3IG1 - chains A and B; structure by X-ray diffraction, 2.80 A resolution.

[Chain A]
Protein: HIV-1 Reverse Transcriptase p66 subunit
Source organism: Human immunodeficiency virus type 1 BH10
Notes: EC 2.7.7.49; fragment: p66 subunit, residues 600-1154
UniProt: P03366 (POL_HV1B1); residues 1-555 here correspond to UniProt positions 600-1154 (UniProt number = residue number + 599)
Sequence (555 residues; row label = number of the first residue in the row):
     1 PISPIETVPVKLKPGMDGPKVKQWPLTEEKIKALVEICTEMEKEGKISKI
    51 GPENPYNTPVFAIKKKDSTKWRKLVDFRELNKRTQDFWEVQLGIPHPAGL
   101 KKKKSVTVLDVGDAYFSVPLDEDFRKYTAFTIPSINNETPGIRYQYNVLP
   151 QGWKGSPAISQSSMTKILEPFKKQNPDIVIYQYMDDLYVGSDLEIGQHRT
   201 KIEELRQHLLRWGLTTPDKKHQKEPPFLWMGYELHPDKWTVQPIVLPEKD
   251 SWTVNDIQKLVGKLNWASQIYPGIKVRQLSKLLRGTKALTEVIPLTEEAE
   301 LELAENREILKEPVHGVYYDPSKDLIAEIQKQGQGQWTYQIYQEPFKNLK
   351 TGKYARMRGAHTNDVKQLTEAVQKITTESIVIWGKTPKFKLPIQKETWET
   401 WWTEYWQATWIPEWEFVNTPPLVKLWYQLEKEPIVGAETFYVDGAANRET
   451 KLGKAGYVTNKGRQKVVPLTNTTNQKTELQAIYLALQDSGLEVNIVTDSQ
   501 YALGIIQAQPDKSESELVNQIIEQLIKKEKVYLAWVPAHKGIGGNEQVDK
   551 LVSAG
Disordered / not traced: 1-2, 555
Sequence notes: engineered mutation Ser160 (Phe759 in P03366), Ser280 (Cys879 in P03366)
Metal / ion sites: Mn2+ site 1: Asp443, Glu478, Asp498 (together with beta-thujaplicinol); Mn2+ site 2: Asp443, Asp549 (together with beta-thujaplicinol)
Small-molecule neighbours: beta-thujaplicinol (JTH; 2,7-dihydroxy-4-(propan-2-yl)cyclohepta-2,4,6-trien-1-one): Asp443, Gly444, Glu478, Asp498, Ala538, His539, Asp549
From the paper describing this entry:
  - Mn2+ coordination: Asp443, Glu478, Asp498, Asp549
  - binding site for beta-thujaplicinol: Glu478, Asp498, Ala538, His539, Asp549
  - catalytic residues: Asp443, Glu478, Asp498, Asp549
  - catalytic residues: His539 (citing earlier work)

[Chain B]
Protein: HIV-1 Reverse Transcriptase p51 subunit
Source organism: Human immunodeficiency virus type 1 BH10
Notes: EC 2.7.7.49; fragment: p51 subunit, residues 600-1027
UniProt: P03366 (POL_HV1B1); residues 1-428 here correspond to UniProt positions 600-1027 (UniProt number = residue number + 599)
Sequence (428 residues; numbered 1 to 428; the number before each row is that of its first residue):
     1 PISPIETVPVKLKPGMDGPKVKQWPLTEEKIKALVEICTEMEKEGKISKI
    51 GPENPYNTPVFAIKKKDSTKWRKLVDFRELNKRTQDFWEVQLGIPHPAGL
   101 KKKKSVTVLDVGDAYFSVPLDEDFRKYTAFTIPSINNETPGIRYQYNVLP
   151 QGWKGSPAIFQSSMTKILEPFKKQNPDIVIYQYMDDLYVGSDLEIGQHRT
   201 KIEELRQHLLRWGLTTPDKKHQKEPPFLWMGYELHPDKWTVQPIVLPEKD
   251 SWTVNDIQKLVGKLNWASQIYPGIKVRQLSKLLRGTKALTEVIPLTEEAE
   301 LELAENREILKEPVHGVYYDPSKDLIAEIQKQGQGQWTYQIYQEPFKNLK
   351 TGKYARMRGAHTNDVKQLTEAVQKITTESIVIWGKTPKFKLPIQKETWET
   401 WWTEYWQATWIPEWEFVNTPPLVKLWYQ
Disordered / not traced: 1-6, 90-91, 214-224
Sequence notes: engineered mutation Ser280 (Cys879 in P03366)

[Chain A / chain B interface]
Contacting residue pairs (107; chain A residue first):
  Val8(A) - Glu53(B)
  Pro9(A) - Glu53(B)
  Gln85(A) - Glu53(B)  hydrogen bond (side chain-backbone)
  Asp86(A) - Lys20(B)  salt bridge
  Asp86(A) - Pro55(B)
  Phe87(A) - Pro52(B)
  Trp88(A) - Val21(B)
  Trp88(A) - Pro52(B)  hydrogen bond (backbone-backbone)
  Trp88(A) - Asn54(B)
  Trp88(A) - Pro55(B)
  Trp88(A) - Asn57(B)
  Trp88(A) - Thr131(B)
  Trp88(A) - Arg143(B)
  Val90(A) - Gly141(B)
  Gln91(A) - Gln23(B)
  Gln91(A) - Asn137(B)
  Gly93(A) - Asn137(B)
  Ile94(A) - Asn137(B)
  Pro95(A) - Asn136(B)
  Pro95(A) - Asn137(B)
  His96(A) - Asn136(B)  hydrogen bond (backbone-side chain)
  Gly99(A) - Asn136(B)
  Leu100(A) - Asn136(B)
  Ser162(A) - Pro52(B)
  Thr165(A) - Pro140(B)
  Glu169(A) - Lys49(B)  salt bridge
  Tyr181(A) - Glu138(B)  hydrogen bond
  Gln182(A) - Pro140(B)
  Gln373(A) - Thr397(B)
  Gln373(A) - Thr400(B)
  Gln373(A) - Trp401(B)  hydrogen bond
  Thr376(A) - Thr400(B)
  Thr377(A) - Pro25(B)
  Thr377(A) - Thr400(B)
  Ile380(A) - Pro25(B)  hydrophobic
  Ile380(A) - Leu26(B)
  Val381(A) - Pro25(B)  hydrophobic
  Val381(A) - Ile135(B)
  Val381(A) - Asn136(B)  hydrogen bond (backbone-backbone)
  Ile382(A) - Ile135(B)
  Ile382(A) - Asn136(B)
  Trp383(A) - Ile135(B)
  Gly384(A) - Thr27(B)
  Gly384(A) - Glu28(B)  hydrogen bond (backbone-backbone)
  Gly384(A) - Ile135(B)
  Thr386(A) - Trp401(B)
  Trp402(A) - Lys331(B)  hydrogen bond (backbone-side chain)
  Trp402(A) - His361(B)
  Trp402(A) - Asp364(B)
  Tyr405(A) - Lys331(B)  hydrogen bond (backbone-side chain)
  Trp406(A) - Lys331(B)
  Trp406(A) - Val417(B)
  Trp406(A) - Asn418(B)
  Trp406(A) - Thr419(B)
  Trp406(A) - Pro420(B)
  Trp406(A) - Pro421(B)
  Gln407(A) - Lys331(B)  hydrogen bond (backbone-side chain)
  Gln407(A) - Asp364(B)
  Gln407(A) - Pro392(B)
  Gln407(A) - Ile393(B)
  Gln407(A) - Gln394(B)
  Gln407(A) - Val417(B)  hydrogen bond (side chain-backbone)
  Ala408(A) - Asp364(B)
  Ala408(A) - Pro392(B)  hydrogen bond (backbone-backbone)
  Ala408(A) - Ile393(B)
  Thr409(A) - Asp364(B)
  Trp410(A) - Thr362(B)
  Trp410(A) - Asn363(B)
  Trp410(A) - Val365(B)  hydrophobic
  Trp410(A) - Trp401(B)  hydrophobic
  Trp410(A) - Tyr405(B)
  Pro412(A) - Trp401(B)  hydrophobic
  Pro433(A) - Asn255(B)
  Pro433(A) - Thr290(B)
  Ile434(A) - Thr290(B)
  Val435(A) - Thr290(B)
  Thr439(A) - Ala288(B)
  Thr439(A) - Leu289(B)  hydrogen bond (side chain-backbone)
  Tyr441(A) - Val254(B)
  Tyr441(A) - Gln258(B)
  Tyr441(A) - Thr286(B)
  Tyr441(A) - Lys287(B)  hydrogen bond (side chain-backbone)
  Val458(A) - Thr286(B)
  Asn460(A) - Thr286(B)
  Asn460(A) - Lys287(B)
  Asn460(A) - Ala288(B)
  Asn494(A) - Leu289(B)
  Val496(A) - Gln258(B)
  Val496(A) - Leu289(B)  hydrophobic
  Gln500(A) - Leu422(B)
  Gly504(A) - Pro420(B)
  Tyr532(A) - Asn255(B)  hydrogen bond
  Tyr532(A) - Leu289(B)  hydrophobic
  Trp535(A) - Leu422(B)
  Val536(A) - Gln258(B)
  Pro537(A) - Gly262(B)
  Pro537(A) - Asn265(B)
  Lys540(A) - Asn265(B)  hydrogen bond
  Lys540(A) - Ser280(B)  hydrogen bond (backbone-side chain)
  Gly541(A) - Ser280(B)
  Ile542(A) - Gln258(B)
  Ile542(A) - Leu283(B)  hydrophobic
  Gly543(A) - Leu283(B)  hydrogen bond (backbone-backbone)
  Gly543(A) - Gly285(B)
  Gly544(A) - Gly285(B)  hydrogen bond (backbone-backbone)
  Gly544(A) - Thr286(B)
  Gln547(A) - Thr286(B)
Also at the interface, not in a pair above, chain A (66 interface residues in all): Ala158, Ile159, Gln161, Ile180, Met357, Glu370, Thr403, Leu503, Gln507
Also at the interface, not in a pair above, chain B (60 interface residues in all): Tyr56, Val261, Trp337, Leu368, Glu396, Lys424, Trp426

[Summary]
66 residues of chain A face 60 of chain B across their interface; the contacts include 19 hydrogen bonds and 2
salt bridges. Polar pairs include Asp86(A)-Lys20(B), Glu169(A)-Lys49(B) and Gln85(A)-Glu53(B). The paper
reports catalytic residues Asp443(A), Glu478(A) and Asp498(A) among others; a binding site for
beta-thujaplicinol at Glu478(A), Asp498(A) and Ala538(A) among others.
Here chain A is HIV-1 Reverse Transcriptase p66 subunit and chain B is HIV-1 Reverse Transcriptase p51
subunit, both from Human immunodeficiency virus type 1 BH10. Entry 3IG1 (HIV-1 Reverse Transcriptase with the
Inhibitor beta-Thujaplicinol Bound at the RNase H Active Site) was determined by X-ray diffraction, deposited
together with 3K2P.
